PDB entry 8BHV | electron microscopy, 4.51 A resolution (low resolution: residue-level contacts below are approximate; hydrogen-bond / salt-bridge calls are withheld) | chains A and D of the 20 polymer chains in the assembly

== Chain A ==
Molecule: DNA-dependent protein kinase catalytic subunit
Source organism: Homo sapiens
Notes: EC 2.7.11.1
UniProt: P78527 (PRKDC_HUMAN); residues 1-4128 here = UniProt positions 1-4128
Sequence (4128 residues; numbered 1 to 4128; the number before each row is that of its first residue):
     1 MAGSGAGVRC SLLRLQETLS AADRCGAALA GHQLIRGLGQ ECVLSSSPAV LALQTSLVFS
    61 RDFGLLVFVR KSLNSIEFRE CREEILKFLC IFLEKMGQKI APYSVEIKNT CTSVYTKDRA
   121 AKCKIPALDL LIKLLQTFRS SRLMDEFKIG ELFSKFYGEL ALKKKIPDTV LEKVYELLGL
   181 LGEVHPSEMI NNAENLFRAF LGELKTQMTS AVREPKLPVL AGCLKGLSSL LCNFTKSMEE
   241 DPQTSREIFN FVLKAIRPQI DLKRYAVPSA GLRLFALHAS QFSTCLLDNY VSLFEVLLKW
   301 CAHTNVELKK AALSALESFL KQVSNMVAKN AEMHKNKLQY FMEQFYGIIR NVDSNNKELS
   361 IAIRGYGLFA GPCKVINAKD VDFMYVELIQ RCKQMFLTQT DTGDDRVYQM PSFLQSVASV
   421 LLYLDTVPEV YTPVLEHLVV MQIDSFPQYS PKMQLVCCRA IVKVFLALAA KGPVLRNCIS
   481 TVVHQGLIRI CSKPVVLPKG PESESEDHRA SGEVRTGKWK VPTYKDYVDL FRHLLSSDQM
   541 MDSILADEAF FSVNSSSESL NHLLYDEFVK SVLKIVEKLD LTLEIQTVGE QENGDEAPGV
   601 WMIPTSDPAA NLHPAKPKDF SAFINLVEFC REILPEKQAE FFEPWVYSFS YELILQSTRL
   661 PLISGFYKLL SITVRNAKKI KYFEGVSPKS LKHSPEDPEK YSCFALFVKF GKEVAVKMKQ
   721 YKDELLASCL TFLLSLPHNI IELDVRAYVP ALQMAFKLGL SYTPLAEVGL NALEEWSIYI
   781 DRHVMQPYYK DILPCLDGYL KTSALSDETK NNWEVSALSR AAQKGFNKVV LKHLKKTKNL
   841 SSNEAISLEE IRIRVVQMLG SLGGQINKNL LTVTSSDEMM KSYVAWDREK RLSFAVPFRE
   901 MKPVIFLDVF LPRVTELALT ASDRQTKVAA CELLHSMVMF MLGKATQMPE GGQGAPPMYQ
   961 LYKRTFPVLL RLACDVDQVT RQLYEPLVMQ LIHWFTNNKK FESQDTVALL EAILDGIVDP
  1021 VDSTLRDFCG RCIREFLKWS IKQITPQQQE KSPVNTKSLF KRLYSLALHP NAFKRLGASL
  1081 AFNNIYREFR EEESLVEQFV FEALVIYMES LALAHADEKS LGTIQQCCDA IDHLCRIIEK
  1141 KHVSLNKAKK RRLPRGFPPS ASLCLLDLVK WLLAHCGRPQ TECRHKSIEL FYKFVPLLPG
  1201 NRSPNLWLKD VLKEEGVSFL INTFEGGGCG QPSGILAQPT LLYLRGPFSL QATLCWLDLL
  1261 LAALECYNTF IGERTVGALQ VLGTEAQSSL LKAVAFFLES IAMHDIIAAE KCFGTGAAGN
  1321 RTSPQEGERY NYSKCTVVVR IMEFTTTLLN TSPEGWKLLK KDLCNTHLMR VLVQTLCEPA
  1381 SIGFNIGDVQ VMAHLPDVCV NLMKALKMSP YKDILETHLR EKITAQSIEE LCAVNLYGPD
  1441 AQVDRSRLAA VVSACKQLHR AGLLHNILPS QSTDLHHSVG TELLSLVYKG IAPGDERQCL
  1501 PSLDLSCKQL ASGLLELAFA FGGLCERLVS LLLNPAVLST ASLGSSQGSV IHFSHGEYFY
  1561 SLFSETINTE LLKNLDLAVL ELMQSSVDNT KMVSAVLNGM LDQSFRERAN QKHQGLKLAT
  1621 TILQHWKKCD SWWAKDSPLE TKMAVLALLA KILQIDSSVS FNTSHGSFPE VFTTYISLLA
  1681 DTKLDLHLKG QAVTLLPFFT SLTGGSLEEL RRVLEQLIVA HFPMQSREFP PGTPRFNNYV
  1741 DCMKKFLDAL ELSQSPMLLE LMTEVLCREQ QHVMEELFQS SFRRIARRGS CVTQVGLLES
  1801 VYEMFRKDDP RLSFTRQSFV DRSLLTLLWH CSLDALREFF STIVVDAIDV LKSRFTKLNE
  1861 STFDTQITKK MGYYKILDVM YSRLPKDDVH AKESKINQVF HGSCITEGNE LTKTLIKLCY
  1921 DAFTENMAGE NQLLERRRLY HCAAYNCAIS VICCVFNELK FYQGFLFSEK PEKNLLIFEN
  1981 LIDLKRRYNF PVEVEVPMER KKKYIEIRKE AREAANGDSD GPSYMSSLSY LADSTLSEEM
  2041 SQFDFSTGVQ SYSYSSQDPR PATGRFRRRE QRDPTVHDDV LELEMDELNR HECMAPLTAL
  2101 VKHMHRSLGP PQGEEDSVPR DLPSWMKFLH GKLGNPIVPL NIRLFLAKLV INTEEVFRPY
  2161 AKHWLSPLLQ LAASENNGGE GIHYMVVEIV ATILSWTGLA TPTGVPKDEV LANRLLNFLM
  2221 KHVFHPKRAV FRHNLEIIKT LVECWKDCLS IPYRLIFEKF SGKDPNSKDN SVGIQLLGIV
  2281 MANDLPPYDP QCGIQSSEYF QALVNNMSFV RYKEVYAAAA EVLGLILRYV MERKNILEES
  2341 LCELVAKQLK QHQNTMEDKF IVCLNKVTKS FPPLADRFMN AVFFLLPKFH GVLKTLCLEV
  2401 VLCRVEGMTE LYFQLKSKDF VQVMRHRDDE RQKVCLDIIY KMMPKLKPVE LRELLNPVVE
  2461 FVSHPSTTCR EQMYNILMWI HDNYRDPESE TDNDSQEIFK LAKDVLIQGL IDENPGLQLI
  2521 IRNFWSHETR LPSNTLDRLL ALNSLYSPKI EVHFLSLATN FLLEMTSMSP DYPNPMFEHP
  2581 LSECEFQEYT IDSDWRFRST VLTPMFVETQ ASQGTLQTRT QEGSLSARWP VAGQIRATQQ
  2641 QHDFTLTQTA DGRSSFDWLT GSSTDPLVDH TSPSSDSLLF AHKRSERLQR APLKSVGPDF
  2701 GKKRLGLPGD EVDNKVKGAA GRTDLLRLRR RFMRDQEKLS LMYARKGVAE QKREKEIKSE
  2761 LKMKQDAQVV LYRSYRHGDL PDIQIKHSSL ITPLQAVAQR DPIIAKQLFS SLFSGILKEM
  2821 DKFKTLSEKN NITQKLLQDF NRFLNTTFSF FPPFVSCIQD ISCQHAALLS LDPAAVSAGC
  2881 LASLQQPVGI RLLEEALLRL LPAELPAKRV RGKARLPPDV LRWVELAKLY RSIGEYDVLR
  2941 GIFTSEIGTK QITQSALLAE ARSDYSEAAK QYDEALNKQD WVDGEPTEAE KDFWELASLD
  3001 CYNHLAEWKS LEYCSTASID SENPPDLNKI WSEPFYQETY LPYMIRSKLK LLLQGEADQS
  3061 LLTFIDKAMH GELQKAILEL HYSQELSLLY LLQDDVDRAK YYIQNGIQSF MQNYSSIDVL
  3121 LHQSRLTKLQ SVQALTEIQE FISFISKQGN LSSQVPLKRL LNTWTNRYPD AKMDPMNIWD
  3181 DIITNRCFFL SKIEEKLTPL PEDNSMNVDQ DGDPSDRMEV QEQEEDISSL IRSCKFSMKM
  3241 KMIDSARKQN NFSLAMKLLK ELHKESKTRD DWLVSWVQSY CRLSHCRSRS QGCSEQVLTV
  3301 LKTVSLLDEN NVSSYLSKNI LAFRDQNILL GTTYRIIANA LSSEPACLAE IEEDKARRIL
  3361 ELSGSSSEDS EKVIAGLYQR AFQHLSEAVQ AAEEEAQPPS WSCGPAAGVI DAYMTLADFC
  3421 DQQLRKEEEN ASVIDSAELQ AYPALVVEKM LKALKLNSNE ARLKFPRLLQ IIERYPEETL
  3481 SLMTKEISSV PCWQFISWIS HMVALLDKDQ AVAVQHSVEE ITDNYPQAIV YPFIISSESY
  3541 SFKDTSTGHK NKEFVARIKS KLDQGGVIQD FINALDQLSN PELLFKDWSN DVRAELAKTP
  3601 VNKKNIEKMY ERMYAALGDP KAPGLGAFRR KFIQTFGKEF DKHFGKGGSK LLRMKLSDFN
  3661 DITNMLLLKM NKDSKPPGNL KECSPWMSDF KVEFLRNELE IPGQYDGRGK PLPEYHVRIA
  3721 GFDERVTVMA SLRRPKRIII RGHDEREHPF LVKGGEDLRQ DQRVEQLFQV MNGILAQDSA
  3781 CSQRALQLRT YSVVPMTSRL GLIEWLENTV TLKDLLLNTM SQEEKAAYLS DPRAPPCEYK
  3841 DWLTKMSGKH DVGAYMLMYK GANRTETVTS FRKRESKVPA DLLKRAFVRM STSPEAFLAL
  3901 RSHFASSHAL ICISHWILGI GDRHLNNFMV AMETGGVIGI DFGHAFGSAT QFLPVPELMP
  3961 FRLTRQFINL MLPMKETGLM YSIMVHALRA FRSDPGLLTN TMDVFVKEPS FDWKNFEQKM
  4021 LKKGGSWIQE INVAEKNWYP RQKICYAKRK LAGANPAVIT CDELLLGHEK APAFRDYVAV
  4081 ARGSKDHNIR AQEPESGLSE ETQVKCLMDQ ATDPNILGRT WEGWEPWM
Unresolved in the structure: 1-9, 258-264, 350-355, 400-404, 499-518, 548-558, 587-609, 686-696, 804-825, 872-878, 1241-1248, 1314-1321, 1493-1501, 1537-1551, 1700-1706, 1807-1814, 1853-1861, 1886-1908, 1927-1933, 1964-2033, 2051-2089, 2109-2119, 2177-2178, 2486-2491, 2604-2720, 2902-2915, 3023-3028, 3198-3225, 3365-3367, 3396-3406, 3430-3440, 3540-3544, 3598-3600, 3648-3656, 3844-3850, 4016-4037
Swiss-Prot annotation at these positions:
  - region: Leu-1503 to Leu-1538 (Interaction with C1D), Glu-2737 to Gln-2765 (May split the end of the DNA molecule, with the two strands separating around the region), Val-3728 to Arg-3734 (G-loop), Gly-3919 to Asn-3927 (Catalytic loop), Gly-3939 to Thr-3964 (Activation loop)
  - site: Asp-2020, Gly-2021 (Cleavage)
  - modified residue: Lys-117 (N6-acetyllysine), Ser-511 (Phosphoserine), Ser-687 (Phosphoserine), Lys-828 (N6-acetyllysine), Ser-841 (Phosphoserine), Ser-893 (Phosphoserine), Ser-1065 (Phosphoserine), Lys-1209 (N6-acetyllysine), Lys-1970 (N6-acetyllysine), Ser-2056 (Phosphoserine), Lys-2259 (N6-acetyllysine), Thr-2535 (Phosphothreonine), Thr-2609 (Phosphothreonine), Ser-2612 (Phosphoserine), Thr-2638 (Phosphothreonine), Thr-2647 (Phosphothreonine), Ser-2789 (Phosphoserine), Ser-3205 (Phosphoserine), Lys-3241 (N6-acetyllysine), Lys-3260 (N6-acetyllysine) and 6 more in UniProt

== Chain D ==
Molecule: 27-nt DNA strand
Sequence (27 nucleotides; numbered 12 to 38; the number before each row is that of its first residue):
    12 CCAAATAATA GTTTTTAGTT TATTGGG

== Interface between chain A and chain D ==
Pairs across the interface (23; chain A residue first):
  Cys-123(A) with DG22(D); DT23(D)
  Lys-124(A) with DG22(D)
  Asp-168(A) with DG22(D); DT23(D)
  Val-170(A) with DA21(D); DG22(D)
  Pro-218(A) with DA21(D)
  Lys-452(A) with DC12(D)
  Lys-835(A) with DC13(D)
  Asn-839(A) with DC13(D)
  Arg-2311(A) with DA18(D)
  Tyr-2312(A) with DT17(D); DA18(D)
  Lys-2313(A) with DT17(D)
  Lys-2746(A) with DC13(D); DA14(D)
  Ala-2749(A) with DC13(D); DA14(D)
  Glu-2750(A) with DC12(D); DC13(D)
  Arg-2753(A) with DC13(D); DA14(D)
Other interface residues (no listed pair), chain A (17 interface residues in all): Ile-125, Thr-169
Other interface residues (no listed pair), chain D (11 interface residues in all): DA15, DA16, DT20

== In short ==
17 residues of chain A and 11 residues of chain D are in contact.
Chain A is DNA-dependent protein kinase catalytic subunit (Homo sapiens) and chain D is a 27-nt DNA strand;
the structure, DNA-PK XLF mediated dimer bound to PAXX, was determined by electron microscopy (same
publication as 8ASC, 7ZYG, 8BH3, 8BHY and 7ZWA).
